Entry 4NI1 (X-ray diffraction, 1.90 A resolution); this record covers chains A and B.

Chain A:
Protein: Hemoglobin subunit alpha
From: Homo sapiens
UniProt: P69905 (HBA_HUMAN); residues 1-141 here correspond to UniProt positions 2-142 (UniProt number = residue number + 1)
Sequence (141 residues; row label = number of the first residue in the row):
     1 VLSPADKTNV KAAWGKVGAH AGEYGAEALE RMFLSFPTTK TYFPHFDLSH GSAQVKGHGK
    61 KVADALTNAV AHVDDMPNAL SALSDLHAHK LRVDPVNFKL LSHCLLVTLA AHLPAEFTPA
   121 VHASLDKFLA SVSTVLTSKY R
Metal / ion sites: heme Fe: His87 (together with carbon monoxide)
Small-molecule neighbours:
  - 2JX (5-[(2R)-2,3-dihydro-1,4-benzodioxin-2-yl]-2,4-dihydro-3H-1,2,4-triazole-3-thione), molecule 1: Ser35, Phe36, Pro37
  - 2JX, molecule 2: Asp94, Pro95, Val96, Lys99, Ser102, His103, Leu106, Asp126
  - 2JX, molecule 3: Pro95, Phe98, Lys99, Ala130, Ser133, Thr134, Thr137, Tyr140, Arg141
  - 2JX, molecule 4: Lys99, Leu100, His103, Leu106, Val107, His122, Asp126
  - carbon monoxide (CMO): Leu29, Phe43, His58, Val62, His87
  - carbon monoxide / heme: Leu29, Met32, Thr39, Tyr42, Phe43, His45, Phe46, His58, Lys61, Val62, Ala65, Leu66, Leu83, Leu86, His87, Leu91, Val93, Asn97, Phe98, Leu101, Leu105, Val132, Leu136
  - heme (HEM): Met32, Thr39, Tyr42, Phe43, His45, Phe46, His58, Lys61, Val62, Ala65, Leu66, Leu83, Leu86, His87, Leu91, Val93, Asn97, Phe98, Leu101, Leu105, Val132, Leu136
  - toluene (MBN), molecule 1: Val10, Ala13, Trp14, Val17, Leu66, Thr67, Val70, Leu109, Leu125, Phe128
  - toluene (MBN), molecule 2: Ala21, Tyr24, Gly25, Ala63, Leu66, Leu105, Leu109, Leu129
UniProt features mapped onto this chain:
  - binding site (O2): His58
  - binding site (heme b): His87
  - site: Thr8, Asn9 (Microbial infection: Cleavage), Lys11 (Not glycated), Ala13, Trp14 (Microbial infection: Cleavage), Tyr24, Gly25 (Microbial infection: Cleavage), Leu29, Glu30 (Microbial infection: Cleavage), His45, Phe46 (Microbial infection: Cleavage), Asp47, Leu48 (Microbial infection: Cleavage), Ser52, Ala53 (Microbial infection: Cleavage), Val55, Lys56 (Microbial infection: Cleavage), Lys56 (Not glycated), Gly59, Lys60 (Microbial infection: Cleavage), Lys60 (Not glycated), Lys90 (Not glycated), Leu91, Arg92 (Microbial infection: Cleavage), Lys99 (Not glycated), Leu106, Val107 (Microbial infection: Cleavage), Thr108, Leu109 (Microbial infection: Cleavage), Val121, His122 (Microbial infection: Cleavage), Ser133, Thr134 (Microbial infection: Cleavage)
  - modified residue: Ser3 (Phosphoserine), Lys7 (N6-succinyllysine), Thr8 (Phosphothreonine), Lys11 (N6-succinyllysine), Lys16 (N6-acetyllysine), Tyr24 (Phosphotyrosine), Ser35 (Phosphoserine), Lys40 (N6-succinyllysine), Ser49 (Phosphoserine), Ser102 (Phosphoserine), Thr108 (Phosphothreonine), Ser124 (Phosphoserine), Ser131 (Phosphoserine), Thr134 (Phosphothreonine), Thr137 (Phosphothreonine), Ser138 (Phosphoserine)
  - glycosylation (N-linked (Glc) (glycation) lysine): Lys7, Lys16, Lys40, Lys61

Chain B:
Protein: Hemoglobin subunit beta
From: Homo sapiens
UniProt: P68871 (HBB_HUMAN); residues 1-146 here correspond to UniProt positions 2-147 (UniProt number = residue number + 1)
Sequence (146 residues; each row starts with the number of its first residue):
     1 VHLTPEEKSA VTALWGKVNV DEVGGEALGR LLVVYPWTQR FFESFGDLST PDAVMGNPKV
    61 KAHGKKVLGA FSDGLAHLDN LKGTFATLSE LHCDKLHVDP ENFRLLGNVL VCVLAHHFGK
   121 EFTPPVQAAY QKVVAGVANA LAHKYH
Disordered / not traced: 145-146
Covalent attachments: compound 2JX linked to Cys93, Cys112
Metal / ion sites: heme Fe: His92 (together with carbon monoxide)
Small-molecule neighbours:
  - 2JX (5-[(2R)-2,3-dihydro-1,4-benzodioxin-2-yl]-2,4-dihydro-3H-1,2,4-triazole-3-thione), molecule 1: Tyr35, Trp37, Glu101, Leu105
  - 2JX, molecule 2: Tyr35, Glu101, Arg104, Leu105, Asn108, Val109
  - 2JX, molecule 3: Val98, Pro100, Phe103, Gln131, Ala135, Leu141, Ala142, Lys144
  - carbon monoxide (CMO): Leu28, Phe42, His63, Val67, His92
  - heme (HEM): Leu31, Thr38, Phe41, Phe42, His63, Lys66, Val67, Ala70, Phe71, Phe85, Leu88, Leu91, His92, Leu96, Val98, Asn102, Phe103, Leu106, Leu141
UniProt features mapped onto this chain:
  - binding site ((2R)-2,3-bisphosphoglycerate): Val1, His2, Lys82, His143
  - binding site (heme b): His63, His92
  - site: Glu7, Lys8 (Microbial infection: Cleavage), Gly25, Glu26 (Microbial infection: Cleavage), Gly29, Arg30 (Microbial infection: Cleavage), Tyr35, Pro36 (Microbial infection: Cleavage), Trp37, Thr38 (Microbial infection: Cleavage), Phe45, Gly46 (Microbial infection: Cleavage), Asp52, Ala53 (Microbial infection: Cleavage), Gly56, Asn57 (Microbial infection: Cleavage), Lys59 (Not glycated), Phe71, Ser72 (Microbial infection: Cleavage), Gly74, Leu75 (Microbial infection: Cleavage), Lys82 (Not glycated), Thr84, Phe85 (Microbial infection: Cleavage), His92, Cys93 (Microbial infection: Cleavage), Lys95 (Not glycated), Arg104, Leu105 (Microbial infection: Cleavage), Leu110, Val111 (Microbial infection: Cleavage), Gly119, Lys120 (Microbial infection: Cleavage), Phe122, Thr123 (Microbial infection: Cleavage), Ala128, Ala129 (Microbial infection: Cleavage) and 2 more in UniProt
  - modified residue: Val1 (N-acetylvaline), Ser9 (Phosphoserine), Thr12 (Phosphothreonine), Ser44 (Phosphoserine), Thr50 (Phosphothreonine), Lys59 (N6-acetyllysine), Lys82 (N6-acetyllysine), Thr87 (Phosphothreonine), Cys93 (S-nitrosocysteine), Lys144 (N6-acetyllysine)
  - glycosylation: Val1 (N-linked (Glc) (glycation) valine), Lys8 (N-linked (Glc) (glycation) lysine), Lys17 (N-linked (Glc) (glycation) lysine), Lys66 (N-linked (Glc) (glycation) lysine), Lys120 (N-linked (Glc) (glycation) lysine), Lys144 (N-linked (Glc) (glycation) lysine)

Interface between chain A and chain B:
Contacting residue pairs (39; chain A residue first):
  Glu30(A) - Pro124(B)
  Arg31(A) - Phe122(B)  hydrogen bond (side chain-backbone)
  Arg31(A) - Thr123(B)
  Arg31(A) - Pro124(B)
  Arg31(A) - Gln127(B)  hydrogen bond
  Leu34(A) - Pro124(B)  hydrophobic
  Leu34(A) - Pro125(B)
  Leu34(A) - Ala128(B)
  Ser35(A) - Gln127(B)
  Ser35(A) - Ala128(B)  hydrogen bond (side chain-backbone)
  Ser35(A) - Gln131(B)
  Phe36(A) - Gln131(B)
  His103(A) - Asn108(B)
  His103(A) - Val111(B)
  His103(A) - Cys112(B)
  His103(A) - Gln127(B)
  His103(A) - Gln131(B)  hydrogen bond
  Cys104(A) - Gln127(B)
  Val107(A) - Val111(B)  hydrophobic
  Val107(A) - Cys112(B)  hydrophobic
  Val107(A) - Ala115(B)
  Val107(A) - Gln127(B)
  Ala110(A) - Cys112(B)
  Ala110(A) - Ala115(B)
  Ala110(A) - His116(B)
  Ala111(A) - Ala115(B)
  Ala111(A) - Gly119(B)
  Ala111(A) - Lys120(B)
  His112(A) - Lys120(B)  hydrogen bond
  Pro114(A) - His116(B)  hydrogen bond (backbone-side chain)
  Phe117(A) - Arg30(B)  hydrogen bond (backbone-side chain)
  Phe117(A) - His116(B)
  Thr118(A) - Arg30(B)  hydrogen bond (backbone-side chain)
  Pro119(A) - Arg30(B)
  Pro119(A) - Met55(B)  hydrophobic
  His122(A) - Arg30(B)  hydrogen bond
  His122(A) - Val34(B)
  Asp126(A) - Val34(B)
  Asp126(A) - Tyr35(B)  hydrogen bond
Also at the interface, not in a pair above, chain A (20 interface residues in all): Leu113, Ala120, Ala123
Also at the interface, not in a pair above, chain B (21 interface residues in all): Val33, Pro51, Val109

Summary:
Chain A and chain B form an interface of 20 and 21 residues respectively; the contacts include 10 hydrogen
bonds. Polar contacts include Arg31(A)-Phe122(B), Arg31(A)-Gln127(B) and Ser35(A)-Ala128(B). One compound 2JX
molecule is bound between chain A and chain B.
Chain A is Hemoglobin subunit alpha and chain B is Hemoglobin subunit beta, both from Homo sapiens; the
structure, Quaternary R CO-liganded hemoglobin structure in complex with a thiol containing compound, was
determined by X-ray diffraction together with 4NI0 from the same study.
